4MDG - chain A; structure by X-ray diffraction, 1.35 A resolution.

# Chain A
Protein: Carbonic anhydrase 2
Organism: Homo sapiens
Notes: EC 4.2.1.1
UniProt: P00918 (CAH2_HUMAN); the author numbering skips numbers that UniProt does not, so the offset changes along the chain: 3-125 = UniProt 3-125; 127-261 = UniProt 126-260
Chain sequence (258 residues; numbered 3 to 261; 1 number in that range is skipped by the numbering (no residue carries it; nothing is unmodelled there); the number before each row is that of its first residue):
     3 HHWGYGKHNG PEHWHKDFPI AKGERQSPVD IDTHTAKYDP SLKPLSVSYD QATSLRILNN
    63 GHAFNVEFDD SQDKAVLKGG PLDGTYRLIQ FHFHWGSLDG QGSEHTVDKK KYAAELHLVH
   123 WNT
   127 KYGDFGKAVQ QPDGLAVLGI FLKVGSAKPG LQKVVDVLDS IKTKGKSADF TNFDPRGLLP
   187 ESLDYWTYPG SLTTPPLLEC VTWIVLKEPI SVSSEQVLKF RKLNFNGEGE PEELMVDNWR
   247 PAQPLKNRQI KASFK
Metal / ion sites: Zn2+: His94, His96, His119 (together with 25X)
Residues lining bound ligands: 25X (1-(sulfamoylamino)methyl-1,2-dicarba-closo-dodecaborane): Gln92, His94, His96, Glu106, His119, Val121, Phe131, Ser197, Leu198, Thr199, Thr200, Pro201, Trp209
UniProt features mapped onto this chain:
  - active site: His64 (Proton donor/acceptor)
  - binding site (Zn(2+)): His94, His96, His119
  - binding site (substrate): Thr199, Thr200
  - site: Tyr7 (Fine-tunes the proton-transfer properties of H-64), Asn62 (Fine-tunes the proton-transfer properties of H-64), Asn67 (Fine-tunes the proton-transfer properties of H-64), Gln92 (Involved in the binding of some activators, including histamine and L-histidine)
  - modified residue (Phosphoserine): Ser166, Ser173
What the authors report for this chain:
  - binding site for 25X: Gln92, His94, His96, Glu106, His119, Val121, Phe131, Leu198, Thr199, Thr200
  - conformationally variable residues (loop rearrangement): His3, Asn124 to Asp139

# In short
Ligands of chain A: compound 25X. The Zn2+ site is built by His94, His96 and His119. Curated annotation
(UniProt) lists active-site residue His64, 3 Zn2+-binding residues and substrate-binding residues Thr199 and
Thr200. The paper reports a binding site for 25X at Gln92, His94 and His96 among others; conformational
variability at His3 and Asn124.
Chain A is Carbonic anhydrase 2 (Homo sapiens); the structure, Closo Carborane Carbonic Anhydrase Inhibitor,
was determined by X-ray diffraction, deposited together with 4MDL and 4MDM.
